7YSW - chains C and E of the 4 polymer chains in the assembly; structure by electron microscopy, 3.03 A resolution.

Chain C (and E):
Molecule: Fibroblast growth factor receptor 4
Source organism: Homo sapiens
Notes: EC 2.7.10.1; chain E of this document is another copy of the same molecule, construct and numbering; everything in this record applies to it too
UniProt: P22455 (FGFR4_HUMAN); numbering as in UniProt (aligned over 142-354)
Sequence (213 residues; numbered 142 to 354; the number before each row is that of its first residue):
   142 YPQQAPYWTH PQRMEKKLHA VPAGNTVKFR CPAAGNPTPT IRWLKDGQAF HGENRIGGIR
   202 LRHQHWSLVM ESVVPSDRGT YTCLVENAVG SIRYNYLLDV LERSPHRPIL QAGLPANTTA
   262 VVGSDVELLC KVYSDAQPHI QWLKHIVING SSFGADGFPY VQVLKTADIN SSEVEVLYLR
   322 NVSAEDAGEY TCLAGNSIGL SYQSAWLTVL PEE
Disulfide bonds: C172-C224, C271-C333
Curated features (UniProtKB/Swiss-Prot):
  - glycosylation (N-linked (GlcNAc...) asparagine): N258, N290, N311, N322
From the paper describing this entry:
  - mutagenesis - E243A, R248A, I250A, Y274A: decreased signaling with Fibroblast growth factor 23
  - self-association interface (contacts with another copy of this molecule): E243, R248, I250, Y274
  - mutagenesis - I197E/S217E: abolished signaling with Fibroblast growth factor 23

How chain C and chain E interact:
Pairs across the interface (29; chain C residue first):
  A164(C) - P246(E)
  A164(C) - I339(E)  hydrophobic
  G165(C) - A164(E)
  G165(C) - G165(E)
  N166(C) - G165(E)
  N166(C) - S213(E)  hydrogen bond
  T167(C) - G165(E)
  T167(C) - N166(E)
  T167(C) - T167(E)  hydrogen bond
  R203(C) - K169(E)
  E212(C) - N166(E)
  S213(C) - N166(E)  hydrogen bond
  V215(C) - I339(E)
  P216(C) - I339(E)
  E243(C) - P246(E)
  E243(C) - H247(E)
  E243(C) - R248(E)  salt bridge
  R244(C) - P246(E)
  R244(C) - H247(E)
  I250(C) - L251(E)
  I250(C) - Y274(E)  hydrophobic
  L251(C) - Q252(E)  hydrogen bond (backbone-side chain)
  Q252(C) - A253(E)
  Q252(C) - G254(E)
  A253(C) - Q252(E)
  A253(C) - A253(E)  hydrogen bond (backbone-backbone)
  A253(C) - G254(E)
  A253(C) - L255(E)  hydrophobic
  Y274(C) - A253(E)  hydrophobic
Interface residues without a listed pair, chain C (20 interface residues in all): P163, S245, P246, H247
Interface residues without a listed pair, chain E (19 interface residues in all): S245, I250, S338

Overview:
20 residues of chain C face 19 of chain E across their interface, with 5 hydrogen bonds and 1 salt bridge.
Polar pairs include E243(C)-R248(E), N166(C)-S213(E) and T167(C)-T167(E). From the paper: E243A, R248A and
I250A of chain C, among others, reduce signaling with Fibroblast growth factor 23; a self-association
interface involving E243(C), R248(C) and I250(C) among others; 5 substitutions were tested in all.
Both chains are Fibroblast growth factor receptor 4 (Homo sapiens). Entry 7YSW (Cryo-EM Structure of
FGF23-FGFR4-aKlotho-HS Quaternary Complex) was determined by electron microscopy, deposited together with 7YSH
and 7YSU.
